6UH6 - chains B and C of the 4 polymer chains in the assembly; structure by electron microscopy, 2.98 A resolution.

Chain B:
Protein: VP2
Source organism: Enterovirus A71
Reference sequence: I6W7A3 (I6W7A3_9ENTO); residues 10-254 here correspond to UniProt positions 79-323 (UniProt number = residue number + 69)
Chain sequence (245 residues; each row starts with the number of its first residue):
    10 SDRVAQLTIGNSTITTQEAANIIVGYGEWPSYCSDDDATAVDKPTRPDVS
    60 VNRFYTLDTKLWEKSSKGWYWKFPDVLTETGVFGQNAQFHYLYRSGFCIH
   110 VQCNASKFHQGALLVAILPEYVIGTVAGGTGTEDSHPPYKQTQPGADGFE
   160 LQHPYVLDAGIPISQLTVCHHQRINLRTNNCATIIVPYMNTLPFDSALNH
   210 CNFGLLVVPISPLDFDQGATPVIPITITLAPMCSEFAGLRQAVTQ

Chain C:
Protein: VP3
Source organism: Enterovirus A71
Notes: EC 3.4.22.29, 3.6.1.15, 3.4.22.28, 2.7.7.48
Reference sequence: A0A0E3SXU7 (A0A0E3SXU7_9ENTO); residues 1-242 here correspond to UniProt positions 324-565 (UniProt number = residue number + 323)
Chain sequence (242 residues; row label = number of the first residue in the row):
     1 GFPTELKPGTNQFLTTDDGVSAPILPNFHPTPCIHIPGEVRNLLELCQVE
    51 TILEVNNVPTNATSLMERLRFPVSAQAGKGELCAVFRADPGRDGPWQSTM
   101 LGQLCGYYTQWSGSLEVTFMFTGSFMATGKMLIAYTPPGGPLPKDRATAM
   151 LGTHVIWDFGLQSSVTLVIPWISNTHYRAHARDGVFDYYTTGLVSIWYQT
   201 NYVVPIGAPNTAYIIALAAAQKNFTMKLCKDTSHILQTASIQ

How chain B and chain C interact:
Contacting residue pairs (65):
  E37(B) with H35(C), salt bridge; P37(C); G38(C)
  D46(B) with I34(C); H35(C), hydrogen bond (side chain-backbone)
  K116(B) with S124(C); F125(C); M126(C)
  F117(B) with S124(C); M126(C), hydrophobic; I206(C); G207(C); A208(C); P209(C)
  H118(B) with S124(C), hydrogen bond (backbone-side chain)
  Q119(B) with T122(C); G123(C); S124(C), hydrogen bond (side chain-backbone); P209(C); T211(C), hydrogen bond (side chain-backbone); A212(C)
  G120(B) with T122(C)
  A121(B) with T122(C)
  P163(B) with M66(C), hydrophobic
  Y164(B) with E54(C), hydrogen bond; L65(C); M66(C), hydrogen bond (backbone-side chain)
  I172(B) with L69(C), hydrophobic
  S173(B) with T51(C); I52(C), hydrogen bond (backbone-backbone); E54(C); L69(C); S98(C)
  Q174(B) with S98(C); M100(C); Q103(C)
  T176(B) with E50(C), hydrogen bond (side chain-backbone); T51(C)
  N184(B) with F121(C), hydrogen bond (side chain-backbone); T122(C); S163(C)
  R186(B) with F121(C); G123(C); S124(C), hydrogen bond (side chain-backbone); F125(C); A127(C); G160(C), hydrogen bond (side chain-backbone)
  T187(B) with L161(C); S163(C)
  Y197(B) with P37(C)
  M198(B) with P37(C), hydrophobic
  N199(B) with I34(C); I36(C)
  T200(B) with I34(C)
  L201(B) with I34(C)
  I219(B) with L69(C), hydrophobic; R70(C); I215(C), hydrophobic
  S220(B) with T122(C); Y213(C)
  P221(B) with R70(C); Y213(C)
  D223(B) with P209(C)
  D225(B) with G207(C); A208(C)
Also at the interface, not in a pair above, chain B (34 interface residues in all): Y35, L123, D143, V177, R182, P196, P202
Also at the interface, not in a pair above, chain C (45 interface residues in all): L46, V49, R68, Q97, T99, M120, F159, Y202, P205, L217, Q242

Summary:
Chain B and chain C form an interface of 34 and 45 residues respectively, with 11 hydrogen bonds and 1 salt
bridge. Among the polar pairs are E37(B)-H35(C), D46(B)-H35(C) and H118(B)-S124(C).
Chain B is VP2 and chain C is VP3, both from Enterovirus A71; the structure, EV-A71 strain 11316 complexed
with MADAL compound 22, was determined by electron microscopy, deposited together with 6UH1 and 6UH7.
